9DWL - chains G and J of the 11 polymer chains in the assembly; structure by electron microscopy, 3.90 A resolution.

Chain G:
Protein: Histone H2A type 1
From: Homo sapiens
UniProt: P0C0S8 (H2A1_HUMAN); residues 1-129 here correspond to UniProt positions 2-130 (UniProt number = residue number + 1)
Chain sequence (129 residues; each row starts with the number of its first residue):
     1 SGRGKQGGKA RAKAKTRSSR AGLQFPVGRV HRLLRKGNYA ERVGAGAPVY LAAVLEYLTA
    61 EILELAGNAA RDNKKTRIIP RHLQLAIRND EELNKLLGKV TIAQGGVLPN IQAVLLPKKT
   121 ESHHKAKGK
Unresolved in the structure: 1-15, 118-129
Curated features (UniProtKB/Swiss-Prot):
  - modified residue: Ser-1 (N-acetylserine), Arg-3 (Citrulline), Lys-5 (N6-(2-hydroxyisobutyryl)lysine), Lys-9 (N6-(2-hydroxyisobutyryl)lysine), Lys-13 (N6-(beta-hydroxybutyryl)lysine), Lys-36 (N6-(2-hydroxyisobutyryl)lysine), Lys-74 (N6-(2-hydroxyisobutyryl)lysine), Lys-75 (N6-(2-hydroxyisobutyryl)lysine), Lys-95 (N6-(2-hydroxyisobutyryl)lysine), Lys-99 (N6-glutaryllysine), Gln-104 (N5-methylglutamine), Lys-118 (N6-(2-hydroxyisobutyryl)lysine), Lys-119 (N6-crotonyllysine), Thr-120 (Phosphothreonine), Lys-125 (N6-crotonyllysine)
  - cross-link (Glycyl lysine isopeptide (Lys-Gly)): Lys-13 (interchain with G-Cter in ubiquitin), Lys-15 (interchain with G-Cter in ubiquitin), Lys-119 (interchain with G-Cter in ubiquitin)

Chain J:
Molecule: 601 J strand (non-damaged strand)
Sequence (147 nucleotides; numbered 1 to 147; the number before each row is that of its first residue):
     1 ATCGGATGTA TATATCTGAC ACGTGCCTGG AGACTAGGGA GTAATCCCCT TGGCGGTTAA
    61 AACGCGGGGG ACAGCGCGTA CGTGCGTTTA AGCGGTGCTA GAGCTGTCTA CGACCAATTG
   121 AGCGGCCTCG GCACCGGGAT TCTCGAT

Chain G / chain J interface:
Pairs across the interface (6; chain G residue first):
  Thr-16(G) / DA31(J)  hydrogen bond to the phosphate
  Arg-17(G) / DA31(J)  salt bridge to the phosphate
  Arg-29(G) / DG30(J)  phosphate contact
  Arg-32(G) / DG29(J)  sugar contact
  Arg-32(G) / DG30(J)  salt bridge to the phosphate
  Arg-77(G) / DC20(J)  salt bridge to the phosphate
Also at the interface, not in a pair above, chain G (6 interface residues in all): Gly-28
Also at the interface, not in a pair above, chain J (6 interface residues in all): DA19, DA21

In short:
Chain G and chain J each contribute 6 residues to their interface, with 1 hydrogen bond and 3 salt bridges.
Among the polar pairs are Thr-16(G)/DA31(J), Arg-17(G)/DA31(J) and Arg-32(G)/DG30(J).
Here chain G is Histone H2A type 1 (Homo sapiens) and chain J is 601 J strand (non-damaged strand). Entry 9DWL
(Nucleosome containing a 1-nt gap at SHL-5.5) was determined by electron microscopy.
